PDB entry 7Z50 | X-ray diffraction, 2.65 A resolution | chains E and H of the 5 polymer chains in the assembly

Chain E:
Protein: 4.1 TCR beta chain
From: Mus musculus
Chain sequence (242 residues; row label = number of the first residue in the row):
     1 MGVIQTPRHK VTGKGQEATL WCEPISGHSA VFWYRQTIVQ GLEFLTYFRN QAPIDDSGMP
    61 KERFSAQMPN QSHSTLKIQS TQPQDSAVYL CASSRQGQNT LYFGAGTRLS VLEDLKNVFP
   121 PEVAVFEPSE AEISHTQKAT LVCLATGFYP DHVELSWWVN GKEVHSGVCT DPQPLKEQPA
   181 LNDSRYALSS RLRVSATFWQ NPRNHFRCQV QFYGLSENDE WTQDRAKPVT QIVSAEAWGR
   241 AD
Disulfides: Cys-22/Cys-91, Cys-143/Cys-208
Bound ions: Na+: Gln-40, Leu-42 (shared with Phe-102(H), Gly-103(H) of chain H)

Chain H:
Protein: 4.1 TCR alpha chain
From: Mus musculus
Chain sequence (207 residues; row label = number of the first residue in the row):
     1 MGEQVEQLPS ILRVQEGSSA SINCSYEDSA SNYFPWYKQE PGENPKLIID IRSNMERKQT
    61 QGLIVLLDKK AKRFSLHITD TQPGDSAMYF CAASVRNYKY VFGAGTRLKV IADIQNPDPA
   121 VYQLRDSKSS DKSVCLFTDF DSQTNVSQSK DSDVYITDKC VLDMRSMDFK SNSAVAWSNK
   181 SDFACANAFN NSIIPEDTFF PSPESSA
Not modelled in the structure: 1-3, 148-149, 192-207
Disulfides: Cys-24/Cys-91, Cys-135/Cys-185
Bound ions: Na+: Phe-102, Gly-103 (shared with Gln-40(E), Leu-42(E) of chain E)

How chain E and chain H interact:
Pairs across the interface - 96 pairs, chain E then chain H:
  Arg-8(E) / Gly-42(H)
  Phe-32(E) / Asn-97(H)
  Phe-32(E) / Tyr-100(H)  hydrophobic
  Tyr-34(E) / Tyr-100(H)  hydrogen bond (side chain-backbone)
  Tyr-34(E) / Phe-102(H)  hydrophobic
  Gln-36(E) / Gln-39(H)  hydrogen bond
  Gln-36(E) / Phe-90(H)
  Val-39(E) / Ala-104(H)
  Gln-40(E) / Gly-103(H)
  Gln-40(E) / Ala-104(H)
  Gly-41(E) / Phe-90(H)
  Gly-41(E) / Ala-104(H)
  Leu-42(E) / Phe-90(H)  hydrophobic
  Leu-42(E) / Phe-102(H)
  Leu-42(E) / Gly-103(H)
  Phe-44(E) / Tyr-98(H)
  Phe-44(E) / Lys-99(H)
  Phe-44(E) / Tyr-100(H)
  Tyr-47(E) / Asn-97(H)  hydrogen bond
  Tyr-47(E) / Tyr-98(H)
  Arg-49(E) / Asn-97(H)
  Asp-55(E) / Tyr-98(H)
  Asp-55(E) / Lys-99(H)
  Ser-57(E) / Lys-99(H)  hydrogen bond
  Gln-96(E) / Asn-97(H)
  Gly-97(E) / Asn-97(H)
  Gln-98(E) / Asn-32(H)  hydrogen bond
  Gln-98(E) / Tyr-33(H)
  Gln-98(E) / Arg-52(H)  hydrogen bond (backbone-side chain)
  Gln-98(E) / Ser-94(H)  hydrogen bond
  Gln-98(E) / Val-95(H)  hydrogen bond (side chain-backbone)
  Gln-98(E) / Arg-96(H)  hydrogen bond
  Gln-98(E) / Asn-97(H)  hydrogen bond (backbone-side chain)
  Gln-98(E) / Tyr-100(H)
  Asn-99(E) / Tyr-33(H)
  Asn-99(E) / Tyr-100(H)  hydrogen bond (backbone-side chain)
  Thr-100(E) / Tyr-37(H)
  Thr-100(E) / Leu-47(H)
  Leu-101(E) / Tyr-37(H)  hydrogen bond (backbone-side chain)
  Leu-101(E) / Tyr-100(H)  hydrophobic
  Phe-103(E) / Tyr-37(H)  hydrophobic
  Phe-103(E) / Asn-44(H)  hydrogen bond (backbone-side chain)
  Phe-103(E) / Pro-45(H)
  Gly-104(E) / Asn-44(H)
  Ala-124(E) / Ser-130(H)
  Val-125(E) / Ser-127(H)
  Phe-126(E) / Leu-124(H)
  Phe-126(E) / Arg-125(H)
  Phe-126(E) / Ser-127(H)
  Phe-126(E) / Ser-130(H)
  Phe-126(E) / Lys-132(H)
  Phe-126(E) / Val-134(H)  hydrophobic
  Glu-127(E) / Leu-124(H)
  Glu-127(E) / Arg-125(H)  hydrogen bond (backbone-backbone)
  Ser-129(E) / Tyr-122(H)
  Ser-129(E) / Gln-123(H)
  Ala-131(E) / Tyr-122(H)  hydrophobic
  Glu-132(E) / Tyr-122(H)
  His-135(E) / Asp-118(H)
  His-135(E) / Tyr-122(H)
  Thr-136(E) / Asp-139(H)
  Lys-138(E) / Met-164(H)
  Thr-140(E) / Leu-124(H)
  Thr-140(E) / Leu-136(H)
  Val-142(E) / Leu-124(H)  hydrophobic
  Val-142(E) / Val-134(H)  hydrophobic
  Val-142(E) / Val-175(H)  hydrophobic
  Leu-144(E) / Trp-177(H)  hydrophobic
  Thr-146(E) / Lys-132(H)
  Ser-166(E) / Asp-163(H)
  Ser-166(E) / Met-164(H)  hydrogen bond (side chain-backbone)
  Gly-167(E) / Asp-163(H)  hydrogen bond (backbone-backbone)
  Gly-167(E) / Met-164(H)
  Val-168(E) / Leu-162(H)
  Cys-169(E) / Cys-160(H)  disulfide
  Cys-169(E) / Val-161(H)  hydrogen bond (side chain-backbone)
  Cys-169(E) / Leu-162(H)
  Thr-170(E) / Cys-160(H)
  Asp-171(E) / Thr-157(H)
  Leu-175(E) / Tyr-155(H)  hydrophobic
  Leu-175(E) / Thr-157(H)
  Glu-177(E) / Tyr-155(H)  hydrogen bond (backbone-side chain)
  Ala-187(E) / Trp-177(H)  hydrophobic
  Ser-189(E) / Thr-157(H)
  Arg-191(E) / Thr-157(H)  hydrogen bond
  Arg-191(E) / Asp-158(H)  hydrogen bond (side chain-backbone)
  Arg-191(E) / Cys-160(H)
  Arg-191(E) / Ser-173(H)  hydrogen bond (side chain-backbone)
  Arg-191(E) / Ala-174(H)
  Arg-191(E) / Val-175(H)
  Arg-193(E) / Thr-138(H)
  Arg-193(E) / Asp-139(H)  salt bridge
  Arg-193(E) / Leu-162(H)
  Arg-193(E) / Met-164(H)
  Arg-193(E) / Phe-169(H)
  Arg-193(E) / Ser-171(H)
Other interface residues (no listed pair), chain E (54 interface residues in all): Ala-30, Ile-38, Ile-54, Leu-90, Ser-94, Ala-105, Lys-176
Other interface residues (no listed pair), chain H (51 interface residues in all): Asp-50, Met-88, Asp-126, Ile-156, Arg-165
Cross-chain cystine bridges: Cys-169(E)/Cys-160(H)

In short:
The interface between chain E and chain H involves 54 residues on one side and 51 on the other; the contacts
include 1 disulfide bond, 21 hydrogen bonds and 1 salt bridge. Among the polar pairs are
Arg-193(E)/Asp-139(H), Tyr-34(E)/Tyr-100(H) and Gln-36(E)/Gln-39(H).
Here chain E is 4.1 TCR beta chain and chain H is 4.1 TCR alpha chain, both from Mus musculus. Entry 7Z50
(Structure of the highly diabetogenic 4.1-T cell receptor targeting a hybrid insulin peptide bound to I-Ag7)
was determined by X-ray diffraction, deposited together with 7QHP.
